6HCP - chains A and B of the 3 polymer chains in the assembly; structure by X-ray diffraction, 1.83 A resolution.

Chain A (and B):
Name: BauA
Source organism: Acinetobacter baumannii
Notes: chain B of this document is another copy of the same molecule, construct and numbering; everything in this record applies to it too
UniProt: Q76HJ9 (Q76HJ9_ACIBA); residues 1-703 here correspond to UniProt positions 23-725 (UniProt number = residue number + 22)
Amino-acid sequence (706 residues; row label = number of the first residue in the row; numbers below 1 keep their minus sign (Gly-2 is residue -2)):
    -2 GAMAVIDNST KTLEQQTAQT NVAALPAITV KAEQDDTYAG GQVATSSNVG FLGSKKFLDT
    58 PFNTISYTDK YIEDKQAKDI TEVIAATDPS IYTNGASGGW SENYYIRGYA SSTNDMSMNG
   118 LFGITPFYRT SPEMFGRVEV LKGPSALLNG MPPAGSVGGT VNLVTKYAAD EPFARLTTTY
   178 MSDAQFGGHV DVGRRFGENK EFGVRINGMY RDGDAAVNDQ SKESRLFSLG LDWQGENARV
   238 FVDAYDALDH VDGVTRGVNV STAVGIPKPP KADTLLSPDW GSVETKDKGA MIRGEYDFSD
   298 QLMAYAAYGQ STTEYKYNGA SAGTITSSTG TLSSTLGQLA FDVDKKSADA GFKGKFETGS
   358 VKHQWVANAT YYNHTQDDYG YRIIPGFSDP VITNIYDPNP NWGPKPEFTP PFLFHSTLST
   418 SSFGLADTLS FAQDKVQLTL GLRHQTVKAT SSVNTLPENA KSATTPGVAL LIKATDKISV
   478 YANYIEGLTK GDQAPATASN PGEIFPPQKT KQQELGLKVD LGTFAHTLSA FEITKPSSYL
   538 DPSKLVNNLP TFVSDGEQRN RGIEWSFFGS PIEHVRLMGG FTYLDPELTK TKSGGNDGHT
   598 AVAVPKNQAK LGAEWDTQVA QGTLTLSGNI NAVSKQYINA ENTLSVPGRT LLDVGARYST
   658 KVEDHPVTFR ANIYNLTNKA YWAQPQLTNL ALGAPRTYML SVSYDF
Unresolved in the structure: -2 to 32
Differences from the reference sequence: expression tag (-2 to 0)
What the authors report for this chain:
  - specificity-determining residues: Tyr312 (proposed by the authors, not directly observed)

How chain A and chain B interact:
Pairs across the interface (20):
  Tyr177(A) - Leu649(B)
  Asp180(A) - Thr647(B)
  Asp180(A) - Lys676(B)  salt bridge
  Ala181(A) - Thr647(B)
  Phe183(A) - Ile627(B)  hydrophobic
  Phe183(A) - Thr647(B)
  Asp216(A) - Lys265(B)  salt bridge
  Asp276(A) - Lys265(B)  salt bridge
  Pro395(A) - Lys265(B)
  Pro395(A) - Tyr393(B)  hydrophobic
  Asn396(A) - Pro264(B)
  Asn396(A) - Lys265(B)  hydrogen bond (side chain-backbone)
  Asn396(A) - Ser325(B)  hydrogen bond (side chain-backbone)
  Asn396(A) - Tyr393(B)
  Val616(A) - Trp612(B)  hydrophobic
  Ala617(A) - Thr614(B)
  Tyr655(A) - Trp612(B)
  Tyr695(A) - Leu673(B)
  Tyr695(A) - Thr674(B)
  Tyr695(A) - Arg693(B)
Also at the interface, not in a pair above, chain A (17 interface residues in all): Pro397, Val659, Glu660, Arg693, Leu697
Also at the interface, not in a pair above, chain B (14 interface residues in all): Ile569

In short:
The interface between chain A and chain B involves 17 residues on one side and 14 on the other; the contacts
include 2 hydrogen bonds and 3 salt bridges. Polar contacts include Asp180(A)-Lys676(B), Asp216(A)-Lys265(B)
and Asp276(A)-Lys265(B). From the paper: the specificity determinant Tyr312(A).
Chain A and chain B are both BauA (Acinetobacter baumannii); the structure, Crystal structure of BauA, the
Ferric preacinetobactin receptor from Acinetobacter baumannii, was determined by X-ray diffraction together
with 6H7F and 6H7V from the same study.
